PDB entry 2BHN | X-ray diffraction, 3.20 A resolution | chains A and B

Chain A (and B):
Protein: Xpf endonuclease
Organism: Aeropyrum pernix
Notes: EC 2.7.7.-; fragment: 19-231; chain B of this document is another copy of the same molecule, construct and numbering; everything in this record applies to it too
Reference sequence: Q9YC15 (Q9YC15); residue numbers follow UniProt; this construct covers 18-231
Sequence (214 residues; numbered 18 to 231; the number before each row is that of its first residue):
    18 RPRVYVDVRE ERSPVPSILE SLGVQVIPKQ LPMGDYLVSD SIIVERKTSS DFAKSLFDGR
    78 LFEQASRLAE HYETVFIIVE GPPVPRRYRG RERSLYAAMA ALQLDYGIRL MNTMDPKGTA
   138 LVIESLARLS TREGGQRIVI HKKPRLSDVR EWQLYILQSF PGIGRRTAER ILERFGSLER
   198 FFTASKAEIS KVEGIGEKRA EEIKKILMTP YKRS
Disordered / not traced: 18, 230-231 (chain B: 18, 150-161, 230-231)
Reported in the primary citation:
  - self-association interface (contacts with another copy of this molecule): Tyr228
  - catalytic residues: Arg63, Lys64 (citing earlier work)
  - mutagenesis - R77A, F79A, Q81A: decreased catalytic activity

Chain A / chain B interface:
Residue-residue contacts (105; chain A residue first):
  Asp57(A) - Ser164(B)
  Ile59(A) - Leu121(B)  hydrophobic
  Pro100(A) - Asn129(B)
  Pro100(A) - Met131(B)  hydrophobic
  Val101(A) - Met131(B)
  Glu109(A) - Leu138(B)
  Arg110(A) - Leu138(B)
  Tyr113(A) - Thr130(B)
  Tyr113(A) - Met131(B)  hydrogen bond (side chain-backbone)
  Tyr113(A) - Gly135(B)
  Tyr113(A) - Leu138(B)  hydrophobic
  Tyr113(A) - Val139(B)  hydrophobic
  Ala114(A) - Ser142(B)
  Met116(A) - Met128(B)  hydrophobic
  Ala117(A) - Met128(B)
  Ala117(A) - Ser142(B)
  Ala117(A) - Leu143(B)  hydrophobic
  Ala117(A) - Leu146(B)  hydrophobic
  Ala118(A) - Leu146(B)
  Gln120(A) - Phe93(B)
  Gln120(A) - Arg126(B)
  Gln120(A) - Leu127(B)
  Gln120(A) - Met128(B)  hydrogen bond
  Leu121(A) - Leu143(B)  hydrophobic
  Leu121(A) - Leu146(B)  hydrophobic
  Asp122(A) - Leu146(B)
  Asp122(A) - Arg149(B)  salt bridge
  Gly124(A) - Arg126(B)  hydrogen bond (backbone-side chain)
  Arg126(A) - Gln120(B)  hydrogen bond
  Arg126(A) - Gly124(B)  hydrogen bond (side chain-backbone)
  Arg126(A) - Ile125(B)  hydrogen bond (side chain-backbone)
  Arg126(A) - Arg126(B)
  Leu127(A) - Gln120(B)
  Leu127(A) - Leu127(B)
  Met128(A) - Met116(B)  hydrophobic
  Met128(A) - Ala117(B)
  Met128(A) - Gln120(B)
  Asn129(A) - Pro100(B)
  Asn129(A) - Asn129(B)
  Thr130(A) - Tyr113(B)
  Met131(A) - Pro100(B)  hydrophobic
  Met131(A) - Val101(B)
  Met131(A) - Tyr113(B)  hydrogen bond (backbone-side chain)
  Gly135(A) - Tyr113(B)
  Leu138(A) - Arg110(B)
  Leu138(A) - Tyr113(B)  hydrophobic
  Val139(A) - Tyr113(B)  hydrophobic
  Ser142(A) - Ala114(B)
  Ser142(A) - Ala117(B)
  Leu143(A) - Ala117(B)  hydrophobic
  Leu143(A) - Leu121(B)  hydrophobic
  Leu146(A) - Ala117(B)  hydrophobic
  Leu146(A) - Ala118(B)
  Leu146(A) - Leu121(B)  hydrophobic
  Arg149(A) - Asp122(B)  salt bridge
  Lys160(A) - Gln175(B)  hydrogen bond (side chain-backbone)
  Lys160(A) - Phe177(B)  hydrogen bond (side chain-backbone)
  Lys160(A) - Ile180(B)  hydrogen bond (side chain-backbone)
  Val166(A) - Lys222(B)
  Val166(A) - Thr226(B)
  Trp169(A) - Ser176(B)
  Trp169(A) - Phe177(B)
  Trp169(A) - Pro178(B)
  Trp169(A) - Ile223(B)  hydrophobic
  Gln170(A) - Ile223(B)  hydrogen bond (side chain-backbone)
  Gln170(A) - Thr226(B)  hydrogen bond (side chain-backbone)
  Tyr172(A) - Ser176(B)
  Ile173(A) - Ser176(B)
  Ile173(A) - Phe177(B)  hydrophobic
  Ile173(A) - Ile223(B)  hydrophobic
  Ser176(A) - Trp169(B)
  Ser176(A) - Tyr172(B)
  Ser176(A) - Ile173(B)
  Ser176(A) - Ser176(B)  hydrogen bond
  Phe177(A) - Trp169(B)
  Phe177(A) - Ile173(B)  hydrophobic
  Pro178(A) - Trp169(B)  hydrophobic
  Glu186(A) - Tyr228(B)
  Leu189(A) - Tyr228(B)  hydrophobic
  Gly193(A) - Thr226(B)
  Gly193(A) - Pro227(B)
  Gly193(A) - Tyr228(B)  hydrogen bond (backbone-backbone)
  Ser194(A) - Met225(B)
  Leu195(A) - Ile223(B)  hydrophobic
  Glu196(A) - Leu224(B)  hydrogen bond (backbone-backbone)
  Glu196(A) - Met225(B)
  Phe199(A) - Glu196(B)
  Phe199(A) - Phe199(B)  hydrophobic
  Phe199(A) - Leu224(B)  hydrophobic
  Ile223(A) - Val166(B)  hydrophobic
  Ile223(A) - Trp169(B)  hydrophobic
  Ile223(A) - Gln170(B)
  Ile223(A) - Ile173(B)  hydrophobic
  Ile223(A) - Leu195(B)  hydrophobic
  Leu224(A) - Leu195(B)  hydrogen bond (backbone-backbone)
  Leu224(A) - Glu196(B)  hydrogen bond (backbone-backbone)
  Leu224(A) - Phe199(B)  hydrophobic
  Met225(A) - Ser194(B)
  Met225(A) - Glu196(B)
  Thr226(A) - Gln170(B)  hydrogen bond (backbone-side chain)
  Thr226(A) - Gly193(B)
  Pro227(A) - Gly193(B)
  Tyr228(A) - Glu186(B)
  Tyr228(A) - Leu189(B)  hydrophobic
  Tyr228(A) - Gly193(B)  hydrogen bond (backbone-backbone)
Interface residues without a listed pair, chain A (57 interface residues in all): Phe93, Pro99, Ile125, His158, Leu171, Glu190, Lys222
Interface residues without a listed pair, chain B (58 interface residues in all): Ile59, Thr91, Pro99, Glu109, Ser147, Gly179

Summary:
57 residues of chain A face 58 of chain B across their interface, with 19 hydrogen bonds and 2 salt bridges.
Among the polar pairs are Asp122(A)-Arg149(B), Tyr113(A)-Met131(B) and Gln120(A)-Met128(B). The paper reports
catalytic residues Arg63(A) and Lys64(A); R77A, F79A and Q81A of chain A reduce catalytic activity.
Chain A and chain B are both Xpf endonuclease (Aeropyrum pernix); the structure, XPF from Aeropyrum pernix,
was determined by X-ray diffraction together with 2BGW from the same study.
